3K48 - chains A and R of the 6 polymer chains in the assembly; structure by X-ray diffraction, 2.80 A resolution.

[Chain A]
Molecule: Tumor necrosis factor ligand superfamily member 13
From: Mus musculus
UniProtKB: Q9D777 (TNF13_MOUSE); residues 104-241 here = UniProt positions 104-241
Amino-acid sequence (140 residues; each row starts with the number of its first residue):
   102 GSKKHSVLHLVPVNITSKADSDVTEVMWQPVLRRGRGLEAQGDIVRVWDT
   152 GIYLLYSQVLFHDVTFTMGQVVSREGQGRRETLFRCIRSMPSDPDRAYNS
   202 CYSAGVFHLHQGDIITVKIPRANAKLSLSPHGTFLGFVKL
Disordered / not traced: 102-104
Sequence notes: expression tag (102-103)
UniProt features mapped onto this chain:
  - glycosylation: Asn115 (N-linked (GlcNAc...) asparagine)
Disulfides: Cys187-Cys202

[Chain R]
Molecule: peptide
Amino-acid sequence (16 residues; each row starts with the number of its first residue):
     1 SGWCDPRWYDPFMCEH
Disulfides: Cys4-Cys14

[Interface between chain A and chain R]
Pairs across the interface (14):
  Leu161(A) - Asp10(R)
  Leu161(A) - Phe12(R)
  Leu161(A) - Met13(R)  hydrophobic
  Phe162(A) - Phe12(R)
  His163(A) - Phe12(R)
  Tyr199(A) - Phe12(R)
  Tyr199(A) - Met13(R)  hydrophobic
  Lys226(A) - Phe12(R)
  Leu227(A) - Phe12(R)
  Ser228(A) - Asp10(R)  hydrogen bond
  Ser228(A) - Phe12(R)
  Ser230(A) - Asp10(R)
  His232(A) - Trp8(R)
  His232(A) - Tyr9(R)
Other interface residues (no listed pair), chain A (10 interface residues in all): Asp196
Other interface residues (no listed pair), chain R (6 interface residues in all): Glu15

[Overview]
10 residues of chain A and 6 residues of chain R are in contact; the contacts include 1 hydrogen bond. The
hydrogen-bonded pair is Ser228(A)-Asp10(R).
Chain A is Tumor necrosis factor ligand superfamily member 13 (Mus musculus) and chain R is peptide; the
structure, Crystal structure of APRIL bound to a peptide, was determined by X-ray diffraction.
